PDB entry 6XZ4 | X-ray diffraction, 2.30 A resolution | chains A and B

# Chain A (and B)
Molecule: Talin rod domain-containing protein 1
Organism: Homo sapiens
Notes: chain B of this document is another copy of the same molecule, construct and numbering; everything in this record applies to it too
UniProt: Q9H1K6 (TLRN1_HUMAN); numbering as in UniProt (aligned over 1-362)
Sequence (368 residues; each row starts with the number of its first residue; numbers below 1 keep their minus sign (Gly-5 is residue -5)):
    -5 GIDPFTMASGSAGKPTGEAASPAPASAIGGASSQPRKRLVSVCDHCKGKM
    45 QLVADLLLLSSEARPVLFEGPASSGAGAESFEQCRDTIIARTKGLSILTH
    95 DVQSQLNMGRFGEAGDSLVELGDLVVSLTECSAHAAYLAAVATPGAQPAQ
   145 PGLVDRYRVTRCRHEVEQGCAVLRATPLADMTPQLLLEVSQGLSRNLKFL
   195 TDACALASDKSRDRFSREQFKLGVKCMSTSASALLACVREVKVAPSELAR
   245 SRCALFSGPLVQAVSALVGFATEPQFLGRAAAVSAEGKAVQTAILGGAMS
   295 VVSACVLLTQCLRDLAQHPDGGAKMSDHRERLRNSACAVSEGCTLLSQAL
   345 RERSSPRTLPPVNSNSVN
Disordered / not traced: -5 to 39, 344-362 (chain B: -5 to 38, 343-362)
Differences from the reference sequence: expression tag (-5 to 0)
Swiss-Prot annotation at these positions:
  - modified residue: Ala2 (N-acetylalanine)
From the paper describing this entry:
  - self-association interface (contacts with another copy of this molecule); pairs are residue here / residue on that copy: Arg246-Glu267 (salt bridge), Phe250-Ala260, Gln213
  - mutagenesis - F250D (Tm 48 degC): decreased stability
  - mutagenesis - F250D: unchanged binding to RIAM
  - mutagenesis - F250D: unchanged binding to actin filaments

# How chain A and chain B interact
Pairs across the interface (48; chain A residue first):
  Phe209(A) - Ala230(B)
  Phe209(A) - Glu234(B)
  Phe209(A) - Arg246(B)
  Gln213(A) - Ala227(B)  hydrogen bond (side chain-backbone)
  Gln213(A) - Ala230(B)
  Gln213(A) - Cys231(B)  hydrogen bond
  Gln213(A) - Phe250(B)
  Leu216(A) - Ser226(B)
  Leu216(A) - Ala227(B)  hydrophobic
  Leu216(A) - Ala230(B)  hydrophobic
  Cys220(A) - Thr223(B)
  Cys220(A) - Ser224(B)  hydrogen bond
  Thr223(A) - Cys220(B)
  Thr223(A) - Thr223(B)  hydrogen bond
  Ser224(A) - Cys220(B)  hydrogen bond
  Ala227(A) - Gln213(B)  hydrogen bond (backbone-side chain)
  Ala230(A) - Phe209(B)
  Ala230(A) - Gln213(B)
  Ala230(A) - Leu216(B)  hydrophobic
  Cys231(A) - Gln213(B)  hydrogen bond
  Glu234(A) - Phe209(B)
  Leu242(A) - Glu267(B)
  Leu242(A) - Gln269(B)
  Arg246(A) - Phe209(B)
  Arg246(A) - Phe264(B)
  Arg246(A) - Glu267(B)  salt bridge
  Leu249(A) - Ala260(B)
  Leu249(A) - Gly263(B)
  Leu249(A) - Phe264(B)
  Phe250(A) - Gln213(B)
  Phe250(A) - Ala260(B)
  Phe250(A) - Phe264(B)  hydrophobic
  Gly252(A) - Gln256(B)
  Pro253(A) - Gln256(B)
  Pro253(A) - Ala257(B)
  Gln256(A) - Gly252(B)
  Gln256(A) - Pro253(B)
  Gln256(A) - Gln256(B)
  Ala257(A) - Pro253(B)
  Ala260(A) - Leu249(B)
  Ala260(A) - Phe250(B)
  Gly263(A) - Leu249(B)
  Phe264(A) - Arg246(B)
  Phe264(A) - Leu249(B)
  Phe264(A) - Phe250(B)  hydrophobic
  Glu267(A) - Leu242(B)
  Glu267(A) - Arg246(B)  salt bridge
  Gln269(A) - Leu242(B)
Other interface residues (no listed pair), chain A (26 interface residues in all): Lys219, Ser226, Pro268
Other interface residues (no listed pair), chain B (27 interface residues in all): Lys219, Ser259, Pro268

# In short
The interface between chain A and chain B involves 26 residues on one side and 27 on the other; the contacts
include 7 hydrogen bonds and 2 salt bridges. Polar contacts include Arg246(A)-Glu267(B), Gln213(A)-Ala227(B)
and Gln213(A)-Cys231(B). The paper reports that F250D of chain A reduces stability; a self-association
interface involving Gln213(A), Arg246(A) and Phe250(A) among others.
Both chains are Talin rod domain-containing protein 1 (Homo sapiens). Entry 6XZ4 (Crystal structure of TLNRD1)
was determined by X-ray diffraction.
